1PW2 - chain A; structure by X-ray diffraction, 1.95 A resolution.

Chain A:
Molecule: Cell division protein kinase 2
Organism: Homo sapiens
Notes: EC 2.7.1.-
UniProt: P24941 (CDK2_HUMAN); residue numbers follow UniProt; this construct covers 1-298
Chain sequence (298 residues; each row starts with the number of its first residue):
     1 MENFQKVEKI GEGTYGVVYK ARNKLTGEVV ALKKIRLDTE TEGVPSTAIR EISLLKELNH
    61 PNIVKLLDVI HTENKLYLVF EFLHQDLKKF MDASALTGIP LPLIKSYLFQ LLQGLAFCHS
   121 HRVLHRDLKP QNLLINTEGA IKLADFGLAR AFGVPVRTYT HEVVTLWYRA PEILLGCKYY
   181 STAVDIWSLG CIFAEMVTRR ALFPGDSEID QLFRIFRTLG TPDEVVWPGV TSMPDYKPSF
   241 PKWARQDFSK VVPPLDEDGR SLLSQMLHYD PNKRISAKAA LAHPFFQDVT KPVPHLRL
Unresolved in the structure: 37-40
UniProt features mapped onto this chain:
  - active site: Asp127 (Proton acceptor)
  - binding site (ATP): Ile10 to Val18, Lys33, Glu81 to Leu83, Asp86, Lys129 to Asn132, Asp145
  - binding site (Mg(2+)): Asn132, Asp145
  - site (CDK7 binding): Lys9, Lys88, Lys89, Leu166
  - modified residue: Met1 (N-acetylmethionine), Lys6 (N6-acetyllysine), Thr14 (Phosphothreonine), Tyr15 (Phosphotyrosine), Tyr19 (Phosphotyrosine), Thr160 (Phosphothreonine)
  - natural variant: Pro45 (P45L: In a glioblastoma multiforme sample)
  - mutagenesis: Lys9 (K9F: Reduced phosphorylation by CAK), Thr14 (T14A: 2-fold increase in activity), Tyr15 (Y15F: 2-fold increase in activity), Lys88 to Lys89 (Reduced phosphorylation by CAK), Thr160 (T160A: Abolishes activity), Leu166 (L166R: Reduced phosphorylation by CAK and reduced kinase activity)
From the paper describing this entry:
  - contacts within the chain: Lys33-Asp145
  - post-translational modification sites: Thr160 (citing earlier work)

Overview:
From UniProt: active-site residue Asp127, 19 ATP-binding residues, Mg2+-binding residues Asn132 and Asp145 and
7 mutagenesis sites. From the paper: a modification site at Thr160; contacts within the chain involving Lys33
and Asp145.
Chain A is Cell division protein kinase 2 (Homo sapiens); the structure, Apo structure of human
cyclin-dependent kinase 2, was determined by X-ray diffraction (same publication as 1PXI, 1PXJ, 1PXK and
1PXL).
